Entry 3M5C (X-ray diffraction, 1.85 A resolution); this record covers chain A.

== Chain A ==
Protein: N-acetylornithine carbamoyltransferase
Organism: Xanthomonas campestris pv. campestris
Notes: EC 2.1.3.9
UniProt: Q8P8J2 (AOTC_XANCP); numbering as in UniProt (aligned over 1-339)
Chain sequence (359 residues; each row starts with the number of its first residue; numbers below 1 keep their minus sign (Met-19 is residue -19)):
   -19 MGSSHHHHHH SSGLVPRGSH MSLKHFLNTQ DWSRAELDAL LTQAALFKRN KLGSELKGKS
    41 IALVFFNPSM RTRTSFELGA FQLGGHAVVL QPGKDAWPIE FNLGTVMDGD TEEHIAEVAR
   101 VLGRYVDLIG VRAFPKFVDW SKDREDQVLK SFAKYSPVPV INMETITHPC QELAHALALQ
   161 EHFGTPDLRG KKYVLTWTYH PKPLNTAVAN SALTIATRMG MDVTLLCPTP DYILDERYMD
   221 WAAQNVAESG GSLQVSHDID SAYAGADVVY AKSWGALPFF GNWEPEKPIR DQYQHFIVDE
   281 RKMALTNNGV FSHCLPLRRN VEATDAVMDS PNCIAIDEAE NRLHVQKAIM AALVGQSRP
Disordered / not traced: -19 to 2, 335-339
Differences from the reference sequence: expression tag (-19 to 0); engineered mutation Glu302 (Lys in Q8P8J2)
Ligand contacts: PALAO (PA9; N~2~-acetyl-N~5~-(phosphonoacetyl)-L-ornithine): Pro48, Ser49, Met50, Arg51, Thr52, Trp77, Glu92, Arg112, Phe114, Glu144, His148, Gln151, Leu184, Asn185, Val188, Lys252, Cys294, Leu295, Pro296, Arg322
Curated features (UniProtKB/Swiss-Prot):
  - binding site (carbamoyl phosphate): Ser49 to Thr52, Trp77, Arg112, His148 to Gln151, Cys294, Leu295, Arg322
  - binding site (N(2)-acetyl-L-ornithine): Glu144, Lys252, Leu295
  - site: Glu92 (Key residue in conferring substrate specificity for N-acetyl-L-ornithine versus N-succinyl-L-ornithine)
  - mutagenesis: Glu92 (E92A/P/S/V: Generates an enzyme capable of carbamoylation of N-succinyl-L-ornithine while losing its ability to use N-acetyl-L-ornithine as substrate, thus converting it from a N-acetylornithine ...)

== Summary ==
Bound to chain A: PALAO. Curated annotation (UniProt) lists 13 carbamoyl phosphate-binding residues, 3
N(2)-acetyl-L-ornithine-binding residues and one mutagenesis site.
Chain A is N-acetylornithine carbamoyltransferase (Xanthomonas campestris pv. campestris); the structure,
Crystal structure of N-acetyl-L-ornithine transcarbamylase K302E mutant complexed with PALAO, was determined
by X-ray diffraction together with 3M4J, 3M4N and 3M5D from the same study.
